Entry 1EGV (X-ray diffraction, 1.75 A resolution); this record covers chains L and E of the 6 polymer chains in the assembly.

Chain L:
Protein: Propanediol dehydratase
From: Klebsiella oxytoca
Notes: EC 4.2.1.28; fragment: alpha chain
UniProtKB: Q59470 (Q59470_KLEOX); residue numbers follow UniProt; this construct covers 1-554
Amino-acid sequence (554 residues; each row starts with the number of its first residue):
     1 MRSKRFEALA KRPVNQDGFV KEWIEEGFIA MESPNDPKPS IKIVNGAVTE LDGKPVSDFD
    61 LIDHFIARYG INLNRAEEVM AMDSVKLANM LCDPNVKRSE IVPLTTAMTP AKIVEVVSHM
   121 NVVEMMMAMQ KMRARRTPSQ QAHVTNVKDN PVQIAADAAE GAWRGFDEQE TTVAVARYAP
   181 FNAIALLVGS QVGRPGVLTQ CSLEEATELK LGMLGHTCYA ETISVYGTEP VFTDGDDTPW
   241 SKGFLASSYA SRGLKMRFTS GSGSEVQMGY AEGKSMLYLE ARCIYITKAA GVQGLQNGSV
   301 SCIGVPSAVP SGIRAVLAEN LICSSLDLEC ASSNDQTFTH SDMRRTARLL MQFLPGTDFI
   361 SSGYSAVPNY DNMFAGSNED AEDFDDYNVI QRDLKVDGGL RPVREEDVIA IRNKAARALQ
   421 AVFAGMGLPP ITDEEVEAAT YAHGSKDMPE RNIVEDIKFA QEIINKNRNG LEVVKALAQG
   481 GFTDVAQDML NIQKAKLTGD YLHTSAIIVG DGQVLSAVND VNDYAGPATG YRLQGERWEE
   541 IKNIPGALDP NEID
Not modelled in the structure: 552-554
Bound ions: K+ site 1: Q141, E170, E221, Q296, S362 (together with s-1,2-propanediol); K+ site 2: G261, S264, E265, E280, C283
Residues lining bound ligands:
  - co-(adenin-9-yl-pentyl)-cobalamin (COY): T172, V173, S202, L203, E205, T222, S224, V225, Y226, D234, G235, T259, S260, G261, S264, Q267, M268, S299, V300, S301, C302, Q336, M373, F374, A375
  - s-1,2-propanediol (PGO): Q141, H143, E170, E221, T222, Q296, V300, S301, D335, Q336, S362, G363, F374

Chain E:
Protein: Propanediol dehydratase
From: Klebsiella oxytoca
Notes: EC 4.2.1.28; fragment: beta chain
UniProtKB: Q59471 (Q59471_KLEOX); residue numbers follow UniProt; this construct covers 1-224
Amino-acid sequence (224 residues; numbered 1 to 224; the number before each row is that of its first residue):
     1 MEINEKLLRQ IIEDVLSEMK GSDKPVSFNA PAASAAPQAT PPAGDGFLTE VGEARQGTQQ
    61 DEVIIAVGPA FGLAQTVNIV GIPHKSILRE VIAGIEEEGI KARVIRCFKS SDVAFVAVEG
   121 NRLSGSGISI GIQSKGTTVI HQQGLPPLSN LELFPQAPLL TLETYRQIGK NAARYAKRES
   181 PQPVPTLNDQ MARPKYQAKS AILHIKETKY VVTGKNPQEL RVAL
Not modelled in the structure: 1-45, 224
Residues lining bound ligands: co-(adenin-9-yl-pentyl)-cobalamin (COY): I79, D112, V113, A114, K135, T137, L148, N150, L153, F154, P155, Q156, A157, P158, N188, R193, Y196, Q197, S200

How chain L and chain E interact:
Residue-residue contacts (59; chain L residue first):
  Q16(L) - K195(E)
  D17(L) - P194(E)
  G18(L) - P194(E)  hydrogen bond (backbone-backbone)
  V20(L) - I202(E)  hydrophobic
  W23(L) - K206(E)
  E26(L) - I205(E)
  E26(L) - K209(E)  salt bridge
  F28(L) - I202(E)  hydrophobic
  V147(L) - T186(E)
  A174(L) - T186(E)
  R177(L) - N150(E)  hydrogen bond (side chain-backbone)
  R177(L) - L151(E)
  E204(L) - L148(E)
  E204(L) - S149(E)
  D234(L) - S110(E)  hydrogen bond
  D234(L) - D112(E)
  D234(L) - F115(E)
  G235(L) - L148(E)
  D236(L) - F115(E)
  D236(L) - P147(E)
  D236(L) - L148(E)
  V266(L) - I205(E)
  Q267(L) - Q197(E)
  Q267(L) - S200(E)
  Q267(L) - A201(E)
  Q267(L) - H204(E)
  M268(L) - H204(E)  hydrogen bond (backbone-side chain)
  G269(L) - H204(E)
  G269(L) - T208(E)
  Y270(L) - T208(E)
  S301(L) - R193(E)  hydrogen bond (backbone-side chain)
  S301(L) - Q197(E)  hydrogen bond (backbone-side chain)
  C302(L) - Q197(E)
  I303(L) - Q197(E)
  G304(L) - Q197(E)  hydrogen bond (backbone-side chain)
  G304(L) - A198(E)
  V305(L) - Q197(E)
  A308(L) - A198(E)  hydrophobic
  Q336(L) - R193(E)  hydrogen bond
  T337(L) - Q190(E)  hydrogen bond (side chain-backbone)
  T337(L) - M191(E)
  T337(L) - R193(E)  hydrogen bond (backbone-side chain)
  T337(L) - P194(E)
  F338(L) - P194(E)
  T339(L) - M191(E)
  T339(L) - P194(E)
  H340(L) - M191(E)
  H340(L) - P194(E)
  H340(L) - K195(E)  hydrogen bond
  N369(L) - Q190(E)  hydrogen bond
  Y370(L) - N188(E)
  N372(L) - N188(E)
  F374(L) - R193(E)  hydrogen bond (backbone-side chain)
  A375(L) - Q156(E)
  A375(L) - N188(E)
  A375(L) - Q190(E)
  A375(L) - R193(E)  hydrogen bond (backbone-side chain)
  G376(L) - R193(E)  hydrogen bond (backbone-side chain)
  I453(L) - Q182(E)
Interface residues without a listed pair, chain L (39 interface residues in all): T233, M373
Interface residues without a listed pair, chain E (31 interface residues in all): L145, P146, D189, V211

In short:
The interface between chain L and chain E involves 39 residues on one side and 31 on the other, with 15
hydrogen bonds and 1 salt bridge. Among the polar pairs are E26(L)-K209(E), R177(L)-N150(E) and
D234(L)-S110(E). Co-(adenin-9-yl-pentyl)-cobalamin is bound between chain L and chain E.
Chain L is Propanediol dehydratase and chain E is Propanediol dehydratase, both from Klebsiella oxytoca; the
structure, Crystal structure of the diol dehydratase-adeninylpentylcobalamin complex from klebsella oxytoca
under the illuminated condition, was determined by X-ray diffraction (same publication as 1EEX and 1EGM).
